Entry 3Q9U (X-ray diffraction, 2.30 A resolution); this record covers chains A and C.

== Chain A ==
Molecule: CoA binding protein
From: Escherichia coli
Sequence (141 residues; each row starts with the number of its first residue; numbering starts at 0):
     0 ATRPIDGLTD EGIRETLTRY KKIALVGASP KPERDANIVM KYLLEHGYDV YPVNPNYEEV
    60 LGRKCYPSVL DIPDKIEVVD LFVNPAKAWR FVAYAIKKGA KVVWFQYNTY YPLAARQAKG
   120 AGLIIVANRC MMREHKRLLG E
Not modelled in the structure: 118-120
Residues lining bound ligands: coenzyme A (COA): Val25, Gly26, Ser28, Pro29, Lys30, Arg33, Asp34, Val52, Asn53, Pro54, Asn55, Tyr56, Phe81, Val82, Asn83, Lys86, Phe90, Gln105, Tyr106, Asn107, Thr108, Cys129, Met131, Arg132

== Chain C ==
Molecule: consensus ankyrin repeat
From: Escherichia coli
Sequence (158 residues; each row starts with the number of its first residue; numbers below 1 keep their minus sign (Ala-3 is residue -3)):
    -3 AFGQDLGKKL LEAAAAGQDD EVRILMANGA DVNATDDNGL TPLHLAAANG QLEIVEVLLK
    57 NGADVNASDS AGITPLHLAA YDGHLEIVEV LLKHGADVNA YDRAGWTPLH LAALSGQLEI
   117 VEVLLKHGAD VNAQDALGLT AFDISINQGQ EDLAEILQ
Not modelled in the structure: -3
Residues lining bound ligands: coenzyme A (COA): Glu8, Ala11, Asn45
What the authors report for this chain:
  - mutagenesis - N34D/A76T/T103A/Q113R (Kd of 1.3 nM): increased binding to Prb

== Interface between chain A and chain C ==
Contacting residue pairs (29; chain A residue first):
  Ile4(A) - Tyr77(C)
  Asn55(A) - Lys4(C)  hydrogen bond
  Asn83(A) - Leu41(C)
  Asn83(A) - Ala44(C)
  Asn83(A) - Asn45(C)  hydrogen bond
  Pro84(A) - Asp78(C)
  Ala85(A) - Leu36(C)
  Ala85(A) - Leu74(C)  hydrophobic
  Trp88(A) - Ala67(C)  hydrophobic
  Trp88(A) - Arg99(C)
  Arg89(A) - Asn34(C)
  Arg89(A) - Asp65(C)  salt bridge
  Arg89(A) - Ser66(C)  hydrogen bond
  Arg89(A) - Ala67(C)
  Tyr109(A) - Tyr77(C)
  Tyr110(A) - Ile69(C)
  Tyr110(A) - His73(C)
  Tyr110(A) - Leu74(C)  hydrophobic
  Tyr110(A) - Asp98(C)
  Tyr110(A) - Leu107(C)
  Pro111(A) - Trp102(C)
  Pro111(A) - Leu107(C)  hydrophobic
  Leu112(A) - Ala67(C)  hydrophobic
  Leu112(A) - Ala100(C)  hydrophobic
  Leu112(A) - Trp102(C)
  Arg115(A) - Ala100(C)  hydrogen bond (side chain-backbone)
  Arg115(A) - Trp102(C)
  Arg115(A) - Ala132(C)
  Arg115(A) - Leu133(C)
Also at the interface, not in a pair above, chain A (14 interface residues in all): Lys86, Gln116
Also at the interface, not in a pair above, chain C (25 interface residues in all): Glu8, Asp32, Leu110, Asp131
Interface features reported in the paper:
  - specific contacts: Tyr110(A)-Asp98(C) (hydrogen bond)

== Overview ==
The interface between chain A and chain C involves 14 residues on one side and 25 on the other, with 4
hydrogen bonds and 1 salt bridge. Polar contacts include Arg89(A)-Asp65(C), Asn55(A)-Lys4(C) and
Asn83(A)-Asn45(C). The paper describes a hydrogen bond between Tyr110(A) and Asp98(C). From the paper:
N34D/A76T/T103A/Q113R of chain C increase binding to Prb.
Here chain A is CoA binding protein and chain C is consensus ankyrin repeat, both from Escherichia coli. Entry
3Q9U (In silico and in vitro co-evolution of a high affinity complementary protein-protein interface) was
determined by X-ray diffraction, deposited together with 3Q9N and 3QA9.
